7Q21 - chains A and B of the 26 polymer chains in the assembly; structure by electron microscopy, 2.90 A resolution.

== Chain A ==
Molecule: Cytochrome bc1 complex Rieske iron-sulfur subunit
Source organism: Corynebacterium glutamicum (strain ATCC 13032 / DSM 20300 / BCRC 11384 / JCM 1318 / LMG 3730 / NCIMB 10025)
Reference sequence: Q79VE8 (QCRA_CORGL); residues 1-408 here = UniProt positions 1-408
Chain sequence (408 residues; row label = number of the first residue in the row):
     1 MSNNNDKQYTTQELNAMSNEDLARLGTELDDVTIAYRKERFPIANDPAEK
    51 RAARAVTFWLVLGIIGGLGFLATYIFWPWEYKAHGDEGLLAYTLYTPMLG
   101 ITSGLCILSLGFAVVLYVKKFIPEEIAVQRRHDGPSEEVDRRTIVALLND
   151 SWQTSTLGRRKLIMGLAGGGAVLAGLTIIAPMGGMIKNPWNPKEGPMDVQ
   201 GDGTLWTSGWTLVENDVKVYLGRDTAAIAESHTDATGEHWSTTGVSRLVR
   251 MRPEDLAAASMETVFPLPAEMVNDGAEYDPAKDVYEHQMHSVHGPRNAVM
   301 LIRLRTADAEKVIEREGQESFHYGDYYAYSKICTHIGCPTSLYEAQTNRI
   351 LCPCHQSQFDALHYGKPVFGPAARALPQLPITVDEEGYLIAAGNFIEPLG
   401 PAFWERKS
Disordered / not traced: 1-8
Disulfide bonds: Cys338-Cys354
Metal / ion sites: 2Fe-2S cluster Fe: Cys333, His335, Cys352, His355
Residues lining bound ligands:
  - 9YF ((2R)-2-(hexadecanoyloxy)-3-{[(S)-hydroxy{[(1R,2R,3R,4R,5R,6S)-2,3,4,5,6-pentahydroxycyclohexyl]oxy}phosphoryl]oxy}propyl (9S)-9-methyloctadecanoate), molecule 1: Tyr74, Ile75, Trp79
  - 9YF, molecule 2: Leu176, Ile179, Ala180, Gly183, Gly184, Ile186, Lys187, Asn188
  - 2Fe-2S cluster (FES): Cys333, His335, Ile336, Gly337, Cys338, Thr340, Cys352, Cys354, His355, Ser357, Pro371
  - menaquinone-9 (MQ9), molecule 1: Phe70, Ser103, Ile107
  - menaquinone-9 (MQ9), molecule 2: Thr177, Ile178, Pro181, Met182, Met185
Curated features (UniProtKB/Swiss-Prot):
  - binding site ([2Fe-2S] cluster): Cys333, His335, Cys352, His355
From the paper describing this entry:
  - 2Fe-2S cluster coordination: His355

== Chain B ==
Molecule: Cytochrome bc1 complex cytochrome b subunit
Source organism: Corynebacterium glutamicum ATCC 13032
Notes: EC 7.1.1.8
Reference sequence: Q79VE9 (QCRB_CORGL); numbering as in UniProt (aligned over 1-539)
Chain sequence (539 residues; numbered 1 to 539; the number before each row is that of its first residue):
     1 MSLATVGNNLDSRYTMASGIRRQINKVFPTHWSFMLGEIALYSFIVLLLT
    51 GVYLTLFFDPSITKVIYDGGYLPLNGVEMSRAYATALDISFEVRGGLFIR
   101 QMHHWAALLFVVSMLVHMLRIFFTGAFRRPREANWIIGVVLIILGMAEGF
   151 MGYSLPDDLLSGVGLRIMSAIIVGLPIIGTWMHWLIFGGDFPSDLMLDRF
   201 YIAHVLIIPAILLGLIAAHLALVWYQKHTQFPGAGRTENNVIGIRIMPLF
   251 AVKAVAFGLIVFGFLALLAGVTTINAIWNLGPYNPSQVSAGSQPDVYMLW
   301 TDGAARVMPAWELYLGNYTIPAVFWVAVMLGILVVLLVTYPFIERKFTGD
   351 DAHHNLLQRPRDVPVRTSLGVMALVFYILLTVSGGNDVYAMQFHVSLNAM
   401 TWIGRIGLIVGPAIAYFITYRLCIGLQRSDREVLEHGIETGIIKQMPNGA
   451 FIEVHQPLGPVDDHGHPIPLPYAGAAVPKQMNQLGYAEVETRGGFFGPDP
   501 EDIRAKAKEIEHANHIEEANTLRALNEANIERDKNEGKN
Disordered / not traced: 1, 536-539
Metal / ion sites: heme Fe site 1: His103, His204; heme Fe site 2: His117, His219
Residues lining bound ligands:
  - phosphatidic acid (7PH; (1R)-2-(dodecanoyloxy)-1-[(phosphonooxy)methyl]ethyl tetradecanoate), molecule 1: Met118, Leu119, Phe122, Met329, Leu336, Leu337, Tyr340, Ile343, Phe347, Leu369, Gly370, Ala373, Leu408, Ile409
  - phosphatidic acid (7PH), molecule 2: Val296, Leu299, Thr381, Val382, Gly385, Val388, Tyr389, Gln392, Phe393
  - 9XX ((2S)-1-(hexadecanoyloxy)propan-2-yl (10S)-10-methyloctadecanoate): Met308, Trp311, Glu312, Leu313, Trp325, Met329, Ile332, Leu333
  - 9YF ((2R)-2-(hexadecanoyloxy)-3-{[(S)-hydroxy{[(1R,2R,3R,4R,5R,6S)-2,3,4,5,6-pentahydroxycyclohexyl]oxy}phosphoryl]oxy}propyl (9S)-9-methyloctadecanoate), molecule 1: Glu92, Val93, Arg94
  - 9YF, molecule 2: Ser396, Asn398, Ala399, Trp402, Ile403, Ile406, Gly407, Val410, Ile414, Ile418
  - heme (HEM), molecule 1: Phe34, Met35, Leu36, Gly37, Glu38, Ala40, Leu41, Phe110, Met114, His117, Met118, Arg120, Ile121, Ala126, Arg131, Asn134, Trp135, Gly138, Val139, Leu141, Ile142, Ile216, His219, Leu220, Val223, His228, Thr229
  - heme (HEM), molecule 2: Phe44, Leu47, Leu48, Gly51, Val52, Leu54, Thr55, Phe58, Ile89, Arg100, His103, His104, Ala107, Phe110, Gly145, Glu148, Gly149, Gly152, Tyr153, Leu155, Pro156, Tyr201, His204, Val205, Pro209, Leu212, Asn275, Asp295, Tyr297
  - menaquinone-9 (MQ9), molecule 1: Phe28, Glu38, Leu41, Tyr42, Ile45, Leu48, Leu49, Leu213, Ile216, Ala217, Leu220, Ala221, Trp224, Phe250, Ala254, Val255, Gly258, Leu259, Phe262
  - menaquinone-9 (MQ9), molecule 2: Val46, Leu49, Thr50, Val52, Tyr53, Leu56, Phe98, Ile99, Met102, Phe262, Ala266
  - menaquinone-9 (MQ9), molecule 3: Ala147, Phe150, Met151, Met168, Ile186, Arg199, Phe200, Ala203
  - menaquinone-9 (MQ9), molecule 4: Phe150, Gly164, Ile167, Met168, Ile171, Pro294, Met298, Thr301, Asp302, Phe324, Ala327, Val328, Leu330, Gly331, Ile332, Val335, Leu336, Thr339, Ile343
  - menaquinone-9 (MQ9), molecule 5: Ala210, Ile211, Gly214, Leu215, Ala217, Ala218, Ala221
  - docosane (TWT): Trp300, Leu333, Leu337, Met372, Ala373, Phe376, Tyr377, Ile409, Pro412, Ala413
From the paper describing this entry:
  - contacts within the chain: Asp302-Arg306
  - binding site for heme: Asp295
  - binding site for menaquinone-9: Asp302
  - catalytic residues: Asp302, Arg306 (proposed by the authors, not directly observed)

== Chain A / chain B interface ==
Pairs across the interface (195; chain A residue first):
  Gly26(A) - Arg21(B)  hydrogen bond (backbone-side chain)
  Gly26(A) - Asn25(B)
  Thr27(A) - Asn25(B)
  Leu29(A) - Arg21(B)
  Asp30(A) - Arg21(B)  salt bridge
  Asp30(A) - Arg22(B)
  Asp30(A) - Asn25(B)  hydrogen bond
  Val32(A) - Asn25(B)
  Val32(A) - Val27(B)  hydrophobic
  Ile34(A) - Arg245(B)
  Ala35(A) - Thr521(B)
  Tyr36(A) - Asn514(B)
  Tyr36(A) - Glu517(B)
  Tyr36(A) - Glu518(B)
  Arg37(A) - Arg245(B)
  Lys38(A) - Asn514(B)  hydrogen bond
  Lys38(A) - Glu517(B)  salt bridge
  Pro42(A) - Ile510(B)  hydrophobic
  Ile43(A) - Ile503(B)  hydrophobic
  Ile43(A) - Lys506(B)
  Ile43(A) - Ala507(B)  hydrophobic
  Ile43(A) - Ile510(B)  hydrophobic
  Asp46(A) - Arg492(B)  salt bridge
  Pro47(A) - Asp499(B)
  Pro47(A) - Ile503(B)
  Ala48(A) - Arg492(B)
  Arg51(A) - Gly493(B)
  Arg51(A) - Gly494(B)
  Arg51(A) - Asp499(B)  salt bridge
  Tyr74(A) - Arg94(B)  hydrogen bond (side chain-backbone)
  Ile75(A) - Arg94(B)  hydrogen bond (backbone-side chain)
  Trp79(A) - Glu92(B)
  Trp79(A) - Val93(B)
  Trp79(A) - Arg94(B)
  Tyr81(A) - Gly70(B)
  Tyr81(A) - Tyr71(B)  hydrophobic
  Tyr81(A) - Leu72(B)
  Tyr81(A) - Pro73(B)
  Tyr81(A) - Phe91(B)  hydrophobic
  Tyr92(A) - Phe91(B)
  Tyr95(A) - Arg94(B)
  Thr96(A) - Ala269(B)
  Thr96(A) - Gly270(B)
  Pro97(A) - Gly270(B)
  Gly100(A) - Phe98(B)
  Gly100(A) - Ala266(B)
  Gly100(A) - Leu267(B)
  Gly100(A) - Gly270(B)
  Ile101(A) - Leu267(B)  hydrophobic
  Ser103(A) - Phe98(B)
  Ser103(A) - Ala266(B)  hydrogen bond (side chain-backbone)
  Gly104(A) - Gly263(B)
  Ile107(A) - Leu259(B)
  Ile107(A) - Gly263(B)
  Leu108(A) - Ile260(B)
  Leu108(A) - Gly263(B)
  Leu108(A) - Phe264(B)
  Gly111(A) - Ala256(B)
  Phe112(A) - Ile260(B)  hydrophobic
  Val114(A) - Val252(B)  hydrophobic
  Val114(A) - Ala256(B)  hydrophobic
  Val115(A) - Ala256(B)
  Val118(A) - Val252(B)  hydrophobic
  Val118(A) - Lys253(B)
  Ile122(A) - Leu249(B)  hydrophobic
  Glu125(A) - Gly243(B)
  Glu125(A) - Ile244(B)
  Glu125(A) - Arg245(B)  salt bridge
  Ile126(A) - Ile242(B)  hydrophobic
  Ile126(A) - Gly243(B)
  Ile126(A) - Glu518(B)
  Ala127(A) - Val27(B)  hydrophobic
  Ala127(A) - Val241(B)
  Ala127(A) - Ile242(B)
  Ala127(A) - Gly243(B)  hydrogen bond (backbone-backbone)
  Val128(A) - Asn240(B)
  Val128(A) - Val241(B)
  Val128(A) - Ile242(B)  hydrophobic
  Val128(A) - Leu525(B)  hydrophobic
  Gln129(A) - Lys26(B)
  Gln129(A) - Val27(B)  hydrogen bond (side chain-backbone)
  Gln129(A) - Lys227(B)
  Gln129(A) - Asn240(B)
  Gln129(A) - Val241(B)  hydrogen bond (backbone-backbone)
  Arg130(A) - Asn239(B)  hydrogen bond (side chain-backbone)
  Arg130(A) - Arg532(B)
  Arg131(A) - Arg131(B)
  Arg131(A) - Lys227(B)
  Arg131(A) - His228(B)  hydrogen bond (side chain-backbone)
  Arg131(A) - Gln230(B)
  Arg131(A) - Glu238(B)
  Arg131(A) - Asn239(B)  hydrogen bond (backbone-backbone)
  Arg131(A) - Asn240(B)  hydrogen bond (side chain-backbone)
  Arg131(A) - Val241(B)
  Arg131(A) - Asn355(B)
  Asp133(A) - His353(B)  salt bridge
  Asp133(A) - Asn355(B)  hydrogen bond
  Gly134(A) - His353(B)
  Met185(A) - Leu185(B)
  Met185(A) - Arg199(B)
  Ile186(A) - Trp181(B)  hydrophobic
  Ile186(A) - Leu185(B)  hydrophobic
  Lys187(A) - Trp181(B)
  Lys187(A) - Trp184(B)
  Asn188(A) - Trp181(B)
  Pro189(A) - Thr180(B)
  Pro189(A) - Trp181(B)
  Pro189(A) - Trp184(B)  hydrophobic
  Trp190(A) - Thr180(B)
  Gly203(A) - Trp184(B)
  Gly203(A) - Asp190(B)
  Leu205(A) - Thr180(B)
  Leu205(A) - Trp184(B)  hydrophobic
  Ile228(A) - Asn75(B)
  Ile228(A) - Gly76(B)
  Ile228(A) - Val77(B)  hydrophobic
  Ala229(A) - Ile66(B)  hydrophobic
  Ala229(A) - Gly76(B)  hydrogen bond (backbone-backbone)
  Trp240(A) - Ile66(B)  hydrophobic
  Trp240(A) - Asp68(B)
  Trp240(A) - Asn75(B)
  Trp240(A) - Gly76(B)
  Phe265(A) - Ser286(B)
  Met289(A) - Glu78(B)
  Val292(A) - Asn284(B)
  Val292(A) - Pro285(B)
  Val292(A) - Ser286(B)
  His293(A) - Tyr283(B)  hydrogen bond (side chain-backbone)
  His293(A) - Pro285(B)
  Gly294(A) - Pro285(B)
  Pro295(A) - Phe191(B)
  Arg296(A) - Asp190(B)  salt bridge
  Ala298(A) - Ser286(B)
  Lys331(A) - Ser286(B)  hydrogen bond (side chain-backbone)
  His335(A) - Ala305(B)
  His335(A) - Val323(B)
  Ile336(A) - Arg166(B)
  Ile336(A) - Ile167(B)
  Ile336(A) - Ala170(B)
  Ile336(A) - Ile171(B)  hydrophobic
  Ile336(A) - Val323(B)  hydrophobic
  Gly337(A) - Arg166(B)
  Cys338(A) - Val288(B)  hydrophobic
  Pro339(A) - Pro285(B)
  Pro339(A) - Ser286(B)
  Pro339(A) - Val288(B)
  Ser341(A) - Val288(B)
  Pro353(A) - Val288(B)  hydrophobic
  Pro353(A) - Ser289(B)
  Pro353(A) - Gly291(B)
  Pro353(A) - Asp387(B)
  Cys354(A) - Val163(B)  hydrophobic
  Cys354(A) - Ile167(B)  hydrophobic
  Cys354(A) - Arg306(B)  hydrogen bond (backbone-side chain)
  His355(A) - Ile167(B)
  His355(A) - Asp302(B)  salt bridge
  His355(A) - Ala305(B)
  His355(A) - Arg306(B)
  Gln356(A) - Arg306(B)  hydrogen bond
  Gln356(A) - Asn386(B)  hydrogen bond
  Gln356(A) - Asp387(B)
  Gln356(A) - Leu397(B)
  Gln358(A) - Asn398(B)  hydrogen bond
  Phe369(A) - Asn398(B)
  Phe369(A) - Thr401(B)
  Phe369(A) - Trp402(B)
  Gly370(A) - Ala310(B)
  Pro371(A) - Ala305(B)
  Pro371(A) - Arg306(B)
  Pro371(A) - Met308(B)
  Pro371(A) - Ala310(B)
  Pro371(A) - Ala322(B)
  Ala372(A) - Ala310(B)
  Ala373(A) - Ala310(B)  hydrophobic
  Ala373(A) - Glu312(B)
  Ala373(A) - Tyr314(B)
  Arg374(A) - Glu312(B)  salt bridge
  Arg374(A) - Tyr314(B)
  Pro401(A) - Arg166(B)
  Pro401(A) - Ala170(B)  hydrophobic
  Ala402(A) - Gly174(B)
  Ala402(A) - Thr319(B)
  Ala402(A) - Pro321(B)
  Phe403(A) - Val173(B)
  Phe403(A) - Thr180(B)
  Phe403(A) - Thr319(B)
  Trp404(A) - Pro176(B)
  Trp404(A) - Tyr318(B)
  Trp404(A) - Thr319(B)  hydrogen bond (backbone-backbone)
  Trp404(A) - Ile320(B)  hydrophobic
  Glu405(A) - Thr180(B)
  Lys407(A) - Tyr314(B)
  Lys407(A) - Asn317(B)
  Lys407(A) - Thr319(B)
  Ser408(A) - Asn317(B)
Interface residues without a listed pair, chain A (99 interface residues in all): Phe70, Leu99, Leu110, His132, Thr204, Thr242, Ile332, Thr334, Leu351, Arg406
Interface residues without a listed pair, chain B (119 interface residues in all): Tyr67, Gly95, Leu97, Gln101, Leu175, Ile177, Gly188, Pro192, Thr229, Pro248, Phe262, Val271, Gln287, Ser292, Pro309, Leu315, Arg405
The authors on this interface:
  - pairs named by the authors: Asp302(B)-His355(A)

== In short ==
99 residues of chain A and 119 residues of chain B are in contact, with 22 hydrogen bonds and 9 salt bridges.
Polar pairs include Asp30(A)-Arg21(B), Lys38(A)-Glu517(B) and Asp46(A)-Arg492(B). The paper describes a
contact between Asp302(B) and His355(A). From the paper: catalytic residues Asp302(B) and Arg306(B); a binding
site for heme at Asp295(B).
Here chain A is Cytochrome bc1 complex Rieske iron-sulfur subunit (Corynebacterium glutamicum (strain ATCC
13032 / DSM 20300 / BCRC 11384 / JCM 1318 / LMG 3730 / NCIMB 10025)) and chain B is Cytochrome bc1 complex
cytochrome b subunit (Corynebacterium glutamicum ATCC 13032). Entry 7Q21 (III2-IV2 respiratory supercomplex
from Corynebacterium glutamicum) was determined by electron microscopy.
